Entry 5M7O (X-ray diffraction, 2.20 A resolution); this record covers chains A and B.

# Chain A (and B)
Molecule: Nitrogen assimilation regulatory protein
Organism: Brucella abortus str. 2308 A
Notes: chain B of this document is another copy of the same molecule, construct and numbering; everything in this record applies to it too
Reference sequence: C4IRH0 (C4IRH0_BRUAO); numbering as in UniProt (aligned over 1-453)
Amino-acid sequence (454 residues; row label = number of the first residue in the row; numbering starts at 0):
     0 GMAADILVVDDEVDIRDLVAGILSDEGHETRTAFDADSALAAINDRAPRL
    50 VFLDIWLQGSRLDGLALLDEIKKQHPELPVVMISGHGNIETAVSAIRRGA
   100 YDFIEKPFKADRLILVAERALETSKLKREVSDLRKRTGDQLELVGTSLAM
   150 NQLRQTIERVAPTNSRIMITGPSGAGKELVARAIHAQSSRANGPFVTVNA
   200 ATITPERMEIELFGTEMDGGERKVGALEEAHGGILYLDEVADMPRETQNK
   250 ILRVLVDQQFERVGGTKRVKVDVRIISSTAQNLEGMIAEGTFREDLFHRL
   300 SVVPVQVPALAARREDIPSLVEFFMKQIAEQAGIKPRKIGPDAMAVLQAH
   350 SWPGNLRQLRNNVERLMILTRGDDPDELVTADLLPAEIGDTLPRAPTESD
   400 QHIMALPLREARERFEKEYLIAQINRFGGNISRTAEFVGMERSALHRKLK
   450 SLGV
Disordered / not traced: 0, 138-141, 453 (chain B: 0, 136-142, 389-398)
Construct notes: expression tag (0)
Bound ions: Mg2+: Asp9, Asp10, Asp53
Reported in the primary citation:
  - self-association interface (contacts with another copy of this molecule); pairs are residue here / residue on that copy: Glu28-His230 (salt bridge), Asn43-Arg261 (hydrogen bond), Asp44-Lys266 (salt bridge), Arg45-Lys269 (hydrogen bond), Ala46-Glu227 (hydrogen bond), Lys72-Gly218 (hydrogen bond), Gln73-Arg221 (hydrogen bond), Tyr100-Tyr100, Asp101-Arg118 (salt bridge), Glu104-Arg111 (salt bridge), Glu121-Lys126, Thr122-Thr122 (hydrogen bond), Glu128-Arg133, Thr201-Ala328, Lys334-Asp241, Arg356-Gln330 (hydrogen bond), Asn360-Asn360 (hydrogen bond), Asn360-Glu363 (hydrogen bond), Met403-Gln422 (hydrogen bond), Leu405-Tyr418 (hydrogen bond), Leu407-Tyr418 (hydrogen bond), Arg411-Glu415 (salt bridge), Leu125, Val129, Leu132, Phe414
  - contacts within the chain: Asn198-Asp237, Glu238-Thr278

# Chain A / chain B interface
Residue-residue contacts (168; chain A residue first):
  Met1(A) with Asn191(B)
  Ala2(A) with Asn191(B)
  Glu28(A) with His230(B), salt bridge
  Ile42(A) with Arg261(B)
  Asn43(A) with Arg261(B), hydrogen bond (backbone-side chain); Lys266(B)
  Asp44(A) with Arg261(B); Lys266(B), salt bridge; Val268(B)
  Arg45(A) with Glu227(B); His230(B); Arg261(B); Lys269(B), hydrogen bond (side chain-backbone)
  Ala46(A) with Val223(B), hydrophobic; Glu227(B), hydrogen bond (backbone-side chain)
  Lys72(A) with Gly218(B), hydrogen bond (side chain-backbone); Glu220(B)
  Gln73(A) with Gly219(B); Glu220(B); Arg221(B), hydrogen bond (backbone-backbone)
  His74(A) with Arg221(B); Val223(B)
  Pro75(A) with Glu220(B)
  Ile88(A) with Arg111(B)
  Val92(A) with Asp110(B); Leu114(B), hydrophobic
  Arg96(A) with Leu114(B)
  Tyr100(A) with Tyr100(B); Arg118(B); Thr122(B)
  Asp101(A) with Arg118(B), salt bridge
  Phe102(A) with Arg111(B)
  Glu104(A) with Arg111(B), salt bridge
  Asp110(A) with Val92(B); Arg96(B), salt bridge
  Leu114(A) with Val92(B), hydrophobic; Ile95(B), hydrophobic; Arg96(B)
  Arg118(A) with Tyr100(B); Asp101(B), salt bridge; Arg118(B)
  Glu121(A) with Lys126(B)
  Thr122(A) with Tyr100(B); Thr122(B), hydrogen bond
  Leu125(A) with Val129(B), hydrophobic
  Lys126(A) with Glu121(B), salt bridge; Leu125(B)
  Glu128(A) with Arg133(B), salt bridge
  Val129(A) with Leu125(B), hydrophobic; Glu128(B); Val129(B), hydrophobic
  Asp131(A) with Arg181(B), salt bridge
  Leu132(A) with Val129(B); Leu132(B), hydrophobic; Arg133(B)
  Arg133(A) with Glu128(B), salt bridge
  Arg135(A) with Arg181(B)
  Thr136(A) with Arg135(B); Gln330(B)
  Ser172(A) with Arg370(B)
  Gly173(A) with Arg370(B)
  Asn191(A) with Met1(B); Ala2(B), hydrogen bond (backbone-backbone)
  Asn198(A) with Gly332(B)
  Ala200(A) with Gly332(B); Lys334(B)
  Thr201(A) with Ala328(B); Gly332(B)
  Gly218(A) with Lys72(B), hydrogen bond (backbone-side chain)
  Gly219(A) with Lys72(B); Gln73(B)
  Glu220(A) with Lys72(B); Gln73(B)
  Arg221(A) with Asn43(B), hydrogen bond; Gln73(B), hydrogen bond (backbone-backbone); His74(B)
  Val223(A) with His74(B)
  Glu227(A) with Arg45(B); Ala46(B), hydrogen bond (side chain-backbone)
  His230(A) with Asp4(B); Glu28(B), salt bridge; Arg45(B), hydrogen bond
  Arg261(A) with Asn43(B), hydrogen bond (side chain-backbone)
  Lys266(A) with Asn43(B); Asp44(B), salt bridge
  Val268(A) with Asp44(B)
  Lys269(A) with Arg45(B), hydrogen bond (backbone-side chain)
  Ala328(A) with Thr201(B), hydrogen bond (backbone-side chain)
  Gln330(A) with Arg356(B)
  Gly332(A) with Asn198(B); Ala200(B); Thr201(B)
  Lys334(A) with Ala200(B)
  Asp341(A) with Gln400(B), hydrogen bond; Ala404(B)
  Ala344(A) with Met403(B)
  Val345(A) with His401(B)
  Ala348(A) with Met403(B), hydrophobic
  Arg356(A) with Gln330(B), hydrogen bond (side chain-backbone); Ala331(B); Ile367(B); Arg370(B)
  Asn360(A) with Asn360(B), hydrogen bond (backbone-side chain); Glu363(B), hydrogen bond; Arg364(B); Ile367(B)
  Glu363(A) with Asn360(B), hydrogen bond; Glu363(B)
  Arg364(A) with Asn360(B); Pro384(B); Glu386(B), salt bridge
  Ile367(A) with Arg356(B); Gln357(B)
  Leu368(A) with Gln357(B); Glu386(B)
  Arg370(A) with Ser172(B); Gly173(B); Arg356(B)
  Ala380(A) with His401(B)
  Glu386(A) with Arg364(B), salt bridge; Leu368(B)
  Gly388(A) with His401(B)
  Pro392(A) with His401(B); Met403(B)
  Arg393(A) with Ile402(B); Phe414(B)
  Ala394(A) with Ile402(B); Glu417(B)
  Pro395(A) with Phe414(B); Tyr418(B), hydrophobic
  Glu397(A) with Ala421(B); Asn424(B); Arg425(B)
  Met403(A) with Ala421(B); Gln422(B), hydrogen bond (backbone-side chain); Arg425(B), hydrogen bond (backbone-side chain); Phe436(B)
  Ala404(A) with Phe436(B)
  Leu405(A) with Tyr418(B), hydrogen bond (backbone-side chain); Gln422(B)
  Pro406(A) with Tyr418(B); Phe436(B); Val437(B)
  Leu407(A) with Tyr418(B), hydrogen bond (backbone-side chain); Val437(B), hydrogen bond (backbone-backbone)
  Ala410(A) with Phe414(B); Tyr418(B), hydrophobic
  Arg411(A) with Arg411(B); Phe414(B); Glu415(B), salt bridge
  Phe414(A) with Ile402(B), hydrophobic; Ala410(B); Arg411(B); Phe414(B), hydrophobic
  Glu415(A) with Arg411(B), salt bridge
  Tyr418(A) with Leu405(B), hydrogen bond (side chain-backbone); Pro406(B); Leu407(B), hydrogen bond (side chain-backbone); Ala410(B), hydrophobic
  Ala421(A) with Met403(B), hydrophobic
  Gln422(A) with Met403(B), hydrogen bond (side chain-backbone)
  Arg425(A) with Met403(B)
  Phe436(A) with Met403(B); Ala404(B); Leu405(B); Pro406(B)
  Val437(A) with Pro406(B); Leu407(B), hydrogen bond (backbone-backbone)
Interface residues without a listed pair, chain A (104 interface residues in all): Asp4, Ile95, Arg111, Val270, Ala331, Ile333, Pro335, Gln357, Thr379, Pro384, Leu391, Thr396, Ile402, Gly438, Met439, Lys447
Interface residues without a listed pair, chain B (94 interface residues in all): Ile42, Pro75, Ile88, Phe102, Glu177, Asp241, Ile333, Gly353, Asn361, Asp399, Met439, Lys447
Interface features reported in the paper:
  - pairs named by the authors: Asp341(A)-Gln400(B), Glu386(A)-Arg364(B), Gly388(A)-His401(B)

# In short
104 residues of chain A and 94 residues of chain B are in contact, with 29 hydrogen bonds and 16 salt bridges.
Polar pairs include Glu28(A)-His230(B), Asp44(A)-Lys266(B) and Asp101(A)-Arg118(B). The authors report
contacts between Asp341(A) and Gln400(B), Glu386(A) and Arg364(B) and Gly388(A) and His401(B). From the paper:
a self-association interface involving Glu28(A), Asn43(A) and Asp44(A) among others; contacts within the chain
involving Asn198(A), Asp237(A) and Glu238(A) among others.
Both chains are Nitrogen assimilation regulatory protein (Brucella abortus str. 2308 A). Entry 5M7O (Crystal
structure of NtrX from Brucella abortus processed with the CrystalDirect automated mounting and cryo-cooling
technology) was determined by X-ray diffraction together with 5M7N and 5M7P from the same study.
